8G5W - chains C and D of the 4 polymer chains in the assembly; structure by X-ray diffraction, 2.00 A resolution.

Chain C (and D):
Protein: Fructose-1,6-bisphosphatase
Organism: Francisella cf. tularensis subsp. novicida 3523
Notes: chain D of this document is another copy of the same molecule, construct and numbering; everything in this record applies to it too
Reference sequence: A0A0E2ZJY0 (A0A0E2ZJY0_FRATU); numbering as in UniProt (aligned over 1-328)
Sequence (348 residues; each row starts with the number of its first residue; numbers below 1 keep their minus sign (Met-19 is residue -19)):
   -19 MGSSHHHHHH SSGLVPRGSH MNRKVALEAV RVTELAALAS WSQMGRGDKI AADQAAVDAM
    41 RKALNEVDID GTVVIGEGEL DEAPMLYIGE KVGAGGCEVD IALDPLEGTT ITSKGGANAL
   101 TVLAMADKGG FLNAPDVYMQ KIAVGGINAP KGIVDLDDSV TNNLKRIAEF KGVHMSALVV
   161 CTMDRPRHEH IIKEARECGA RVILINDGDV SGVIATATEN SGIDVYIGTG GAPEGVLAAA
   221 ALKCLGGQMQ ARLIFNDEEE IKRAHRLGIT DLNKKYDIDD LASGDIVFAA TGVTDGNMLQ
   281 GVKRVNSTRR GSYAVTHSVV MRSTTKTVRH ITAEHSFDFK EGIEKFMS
Not modelled in the structure: -19 to 0 (chain D: -19 to 0, 58-64)
Construct notes: initiating methionine (-19); expression tag (-18 to 0)
Metal / ion sites: Mn2+: Asp84, Leu86
Reported in the primary citation:
  - catalytic residues: Gly88 to Lys94 (proposed by the authors, not directly observed)
  - mutagenesis - T89S: decreased catalytic activity (citing earlier work)
  - mutagenesis - T89A: abolished catalytic activity (citing earlier work)

Chain C / chain D interface:
Residue-residue contacts (64; chain C residue first):
  Trp21(C) with Arg181(D), hydrogen bond (backbone-side chain)
  Ser22(C) with Arg181(D)
  Met24(C) with Val159(D), hydrophobic; Arg181(D)
  Gly25(C) with Arg176(D), hydrogen bond (backbone-side chain); Arg181(D); Val182(D), hydrogen bond (backbone-backbone)
  Arg26(C) with Arg176(D), hydrogen bond (side chain-backbone); Gly179(D); Ala180(D), hydrogen bond (side chain-backbone); Arg181(D)
  Gly27(C) with Arg176(D)
  Ser93(C) with Arg176(D), hydrogen bond (backbone-side chain)
  Lys94(C) with Ile183(D); Leu184(D), hydrogen bond (backbone-backbone)
  Gly95(C) with Ile183(D)
  Lys151(C) with Arg284(D)
  Gly152(C) with Lys320(D), hydrogen bond (backbone-side chain)
  Val153(C) with Arg284(D); Phe319(D)
  His154(C) with Phe319(D), hydrogen bond (backbone-backbone); Lys320(D); Glu321(D); Gly322(D)
  Ser156(C) with Gly322(D); Ile323(D), hydrogen bond (side chain-backbone)
  Val159(C) with Met24(D), hydrophobic
  Arg176(C) with Gly25(D), hydrogen bond (side chain-backbone); Arg26(D), hydrogen bond (backbone-side chain); Gly27(D); Ser93(D), hydrogen bond (side chain-backbone)
  Gly179(C) with Arg26(D)
  Ala180(C) with Arg26(D), hydrogen bond (backbone-side chain)
  Arg181(C) with Trp21(D), hydrogen bond (side chain-backbone); Ser22(D); Met24(D); Gly25(D); Arg26(D); Ile323(D)
  Val182(C) with Gly25(D), hydrogen bond (backbone-backbone)
  Ile183(C) with Met24(D), hydrophobic; Lys94(D); Gly95(D)
  Leu184(C) with Lys94(D), hydrogen bond (backbone-backbone)
  Asn186(C) with Asn186(D), hydrogen bond
  Asn200(C) with Lys283(D), hydrogen bond (backbone-side chain)
  Ser201(C) with Lys283(D)
  Gly202(C) with Lys283(D)
  Asp204(C) with Arg284(D), salt bridge
  Lys283(C) with Asn200(D), hydrogen bond (side chain-backbone); Ser201(D); Gly202(D)
  Arg284(C) with Val153(D); Asp204(D), salt bridge
  Phe319(C) with Val153(D); His154(D), hydrogen bond (backbone-backbone)
  Lys320(C) with Gly152(D), hydrogen bond (side chain-backbone); His154(D)
  Glu321(C) with His154(D)
  Gly322(C) with His154(D); Ser156(D)
  Ile323(C) with Ser156(D), hydrogen bond (backbone-side chain); Arg181(D)
  Glu324(C) with Ser156(D)
Also at the interface, not in a pair above, chain C (37 interface residues in all): Ala157, Gln280
Also at the interface, not in a pair above, chain D (39 interface residues in all): Lys151, Ala157, Asp164, Asp275, Gln280, Val285

In short:
Chain C and chain D form an interface of 37 and 39 residues respectively, with 23 hydrogen bonds and 2 salt
bridges. Polar pairs include Asp204(C)-Arg284(D), Trp21(C)-Arg181(D) and Gly25(C)-Arg176(D). The Mn2+ site is
built by Asp84(C) and Leu86(C). From the paper: the catalytic residue Gly88(C); T89S of chain C reduces
catalytic activity.
Chain C and chain D are both Fructose-1,6-bisphosphatase (Francisella cf. tularensis subsp. novicida 3523);
the structure, Structure of the Class II Fructose-1,6-Bisphophatase from Francisella tularensis complexed with
native metal cofactor Mn++, was determined by X-ray diffraction, deposited together with 7TXA, 7TXB, 7TXG and
8G5X.
